9DD1 - chains A and C of the 3 polymer chains in the assembly; structure by X-ray diffraction, 3.70 A resolution.

# Chain A
Protein: Designed allosteric facilitated dissociation switch AS1 T
From: synthetic construct
Sequence (258 residues; each row starts with the number of its first residue; numbers below 1 keep their minus sign (Met-2 is residue -2)):
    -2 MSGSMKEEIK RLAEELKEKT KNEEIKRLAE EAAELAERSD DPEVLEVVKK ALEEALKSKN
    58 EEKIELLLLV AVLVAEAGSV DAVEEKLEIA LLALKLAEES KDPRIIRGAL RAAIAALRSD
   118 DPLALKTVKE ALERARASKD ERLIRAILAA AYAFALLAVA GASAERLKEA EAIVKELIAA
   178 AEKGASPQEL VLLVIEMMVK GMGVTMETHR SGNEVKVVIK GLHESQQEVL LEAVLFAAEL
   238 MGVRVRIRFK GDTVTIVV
Unresolved in the structure: -2 to 2
Modified positions: Lys3, Lys7, Lys14, Lys16, Lys18, Lys23, Lys46, Lys47, Lys54, Lys56, Lys60, Lys83, Lys92, Lys98, Lys123, Lys126, Lys136, Lys165, Lys172, Lys180, Lys197, Lys213, Lys217, Lys247 (N-dimethyl-lysine; MLY)

# Chain C
Protein: Designed allosteric facilitated dissociation switch AS1 H
From: synthetic construct
Sequence (122 residues; numbered 1 to 122; the number before each row is that of its first residue):
     1 EEAVRRRFEE LLREALAFRE RTGGRRETLE HAVRLARELA EFAASHPEFN RQEAVLLAIE
    61 LMVRAMGVTM ETHRSGNEVK VVIKGLNIDE QVALYRAVRE TSKIMGVETE IEVEGDTQTI
   121 VV
Unresolved in the structure: 1, 19-25
Modified positions: Lys80 (N-dimethyl-lysine; MLY); Lys84 (N-dimethyl-lysine; MLY); Lys103 (N-dimethyl-lysine; MLY)

# How chain A and chain C interact
Contacting residue pairs (47; chain A residue first):
  Glu20(A) - Leu29(C)
  Glu20(A) - Asn87(C)
  Glu20(A) - Glu90(C)
  Glu21(A) - Asn87(C)  hydrogen bond
  Glu21(A) - Asp89(C)
  Arg24(A) - Arg26(C)
  Arg24(A) - Glu27(C)
  Arg24(A) - Thr28(C)
  Arg24(A) - Leu29(C)
  Glu27(A) - Glu27(C)
  Glu31(A) - Glu27(C)
  Arg108(A) - Ile88(C)
  Arg108(A) - Asp89(C)  salt bridge
  Glu221(A) - Arg96(C)
  Glu221(A) - Glu100(C)
  Gln224(A) - Tyr95(C)  hydrogen bond
  Glu225(A) - Val92(C)
  Glu225(A) - Tyr95(C)
  Glu225(A) - Arg96(C)  salt bridge
  Leu228(A) - Gln91(C)
  Leu228(A) - Val92(C)  hydrophobic
  Leu228(A) - Val113(C)  hydrophobic
  Glu229(A) - Ile88(C)
  Glu229(A) - Asp89(C)
  Glu229(A) - Val92(C)
  Leu232(A) - Ile88(C)
  Leu232(A) - Gln91(C)
  Leu232(A) - Val113(C)  hydrophobic
  Phe233(A) - Ile88(C)  hydrophobic
  Glu236(A) - Ile88(C)
  Arg241(A) - Glu114(C)
  Val242(A) - Val113(C)
  Val242(A) - Glu114(C)
  Arg243(A) - Glu112(C)
  Arg243(A) - Val113(C)
  Ile244(A) - Ile111(C)
  Ile244(A) - Glu112(C)
  Ile244(A) - Val113(C)  hydrogen bond (backbone-backbone)
  Arg245(A) - Ile111(C)
  Phe246(A) - Tyr95(C)  hydrophobic
  Phe246(A) - Arg99(C)
  Phe246(A) - Glu110(C)
  Phe246(A) - Ile111(C)  hydrogen bond (backbone-backbone)
  Phe246(A) - Val113(C)  hydrophobic
  Lys247(A) - Arg99(C)
  Lys247(A) - Glu110(C)
  Gly248(A) - Arg99(C)
Other interface residues (no listed pair), chain A (23 interface residues in all): Glu28
Other interface residues (no listed pair), chain C (22 interface residues in all): Lys103, Thr109, Gly115

# Overview
23 residues of chain A and 22 residues of chain C are in contact, with 4 hydrogen bonds and 2 salt bridges.
Among the polar pairs are Arg108(A)-Asp89(C), Glu225(A)-Arg96(C) and Glu21(A)-Asn87(C).
Chain A is Designed allosteric facilitated dissociation switch AS1 T and chain C is Designed allosteric
facilitated dissociation switch AS1 H, both from synthetic construct; the structure, Designed allosteric
facilitated dissociation switch AS1 in complex state THE with methylated lysines, was determined by X-ray
diffraction, deposited together with 9DCY, 9DCZ, 9DD0, 9DD3 and 9OLQ.
